6O7L - chains A and D of the 4 polymer chains in the assembly; structure by X-ray diffraction, 2.26 A resolution.

# Chain A
Name: Nitrogenase molybdenum-iron protein alpha chain
From: Azotobacter vinelandii
Notes: EC 1.18.6.1
UniProt: P07328 (NIFD_AZOVI); residues 1-492 here = UniProt positions 1-492
Chain sequence (492 residues; numbered 1 to 492; the number before each row is that of its first residue):
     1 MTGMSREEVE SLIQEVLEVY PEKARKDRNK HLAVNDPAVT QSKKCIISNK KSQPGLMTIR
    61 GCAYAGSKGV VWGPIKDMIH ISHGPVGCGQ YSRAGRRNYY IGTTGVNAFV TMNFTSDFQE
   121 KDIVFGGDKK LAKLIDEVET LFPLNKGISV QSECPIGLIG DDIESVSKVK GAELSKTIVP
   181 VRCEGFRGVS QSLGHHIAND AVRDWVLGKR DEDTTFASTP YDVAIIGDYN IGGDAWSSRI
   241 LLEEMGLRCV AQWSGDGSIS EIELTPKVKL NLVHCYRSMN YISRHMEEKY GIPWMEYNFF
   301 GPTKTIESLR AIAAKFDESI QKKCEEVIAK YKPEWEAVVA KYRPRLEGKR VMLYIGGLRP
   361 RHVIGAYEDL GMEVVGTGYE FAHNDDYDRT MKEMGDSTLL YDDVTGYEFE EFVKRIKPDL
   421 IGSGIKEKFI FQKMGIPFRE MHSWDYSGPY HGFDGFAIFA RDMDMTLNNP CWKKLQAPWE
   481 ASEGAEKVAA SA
Not modelled in the structure: 1-3, 38-41, 481-492
Metal / ion sites: fe(8)-S(7) cluster Fe: Cys62, Cys88, Cys154 (shared with 3 residues of chain B); Fe ion near Cys275 (its only coordinating residue here)
Residues lining bound ligands:
  - fe(8)-S(7) cluster (CLF): Cys62, Tyr64, Pro85, Gly87, Cys88, Tyr91, Glu153, Cys154, Gly185
  - 3-hydroxy-3-carboxy-adipic acid (HCA): Ala65, Gly95, Arg96, Gln191, Gly424, Ile425, Lys426, Glu440, His442
  - ICS (iron-sulfur-molybdenum cluster with interstitial carbon): Val70, Arg96, His195, Tyr229, Ile231, Cys275, Ser278, Ile355, Gly356, Gly357, Leu358, Arg359, Pro360, Glu380, Phe381, Met441, His442
What the authors report for this chain:
  - fe(8)-S(7) cluster coordination: Cys88

# Chain D
Name: Nitrogenase molybdenum-iron protein beta chain
From: Azotobacter vinelandii
Notes: EC 1.18.6.1
UniProt: P07329 (NIFK_AZOVI); residues 1-523 here = UniProt positions 1-523
Chain sequence (523 residues; row label = number of the first residue in the row):
     1 MSQQVDKIKA SYPLFLDQDY KDMLAKKRDG FEEKYPQDKI DEVFQWTTTK EYQELNFQRE
    61 ALTVNPAKAC QPLGAVLCAL GFEKTMPYVH GSQGCVAYFR SYFNRHFREP VSCVSDSMTE
   121 DAAVFGGQQN MKDGLQNCKA TYKPDMIAVS TTCMAEVIGD DLNAFINNSK KEGFIPDEFP
   181 VPFAHTPAFV GSHVTGWDNM FEGIARYFTL KSMDDKVVGS NKKINIVPGF ETYLGNFRVI
   241 KRMLSEMGVG YSLLSDPEEV LDTPADGQFR MYAGGTTQEE MKDAPNALNT VLLQPWHLEK
   301 TKKFVEGTWK HEVPKLNIPM GLDWTDEFLM KVSEISGQPI PASLTKERGR LVDMMTDSHT
   361 WLHGKRFALW GDPDFVMGLV KFLLELGCEP VHILCHNGNK RWKKAVDAIL AASPYGKNAT
   421 VYIGKDLWHL RSLVFTDKPD FMIGNSYGKF IQRDTLHKGK EFEVPLIRIG FPIFDRHHLH
   481 RSTTLGYEGA MQILTTLVNS ILERLDEETR GMQATDYNHD LVR
Not modelled in the structure: 1
Differences from the reference sequence: engineered mutation Ala188 (Ser in P07329)
Metal / ion sites: fe(8)-S(7) cluster Fe: Cys70, Cys95, Cys153 (shared with 3 residues of chain C); Fe ion site 1: Arg108, Glu109 (shared with 2 residues of chain B); Fe ion site 2: Asp353, Asp357 (shared with 2 residues of chain B)
Residues lining bound ligands: fe(8)-S(7) cluster (CLF): Cys70, Pro72, Ser92, Gly94, Cys95, Tyr98, Phe99, Thr152, Cys153, Ala188
What the authors report for this chain:
  - mutagenesis - S188A: unchanged growth in response to diazotrophic growth conditions
  - mutagenesis - S188A: decreased catalytic activity

# Interface between chain A and chain D
Contacting residue pairs (48):
  Arg93(A) - Leu521(D)
  Ala94(A) - Leu521(D)  hydrophobic
  Arg97(A) - Asp520(D)  salt bridge
  Tyr99(A) - Tyr517(D)
  Tyr99(A) - Asn518(D)  hydrogen bond
  Tyr99(A) - Asp520(D)  hydrogen bond
  Tyr100(A) - Tyr517(D)
  Gly102(A) - Gln513(D)
  Thr103(A) - Met512(D)
  Thr103(A) - Gln513(D)  hydrogen bond
  Thr104(A) - Met512(D)
  Asn107(A) - Gln513(D)
  Phe429(A) - Asp357(D)
  Gln432(A) - Thr356(D)
  Gln432(A) - Asp357(D)  hydrogen bond
  Lys433(A) - Asp353(D)  salt bridge
  Arg439(A) - Thr360(D)
  Tyr446(A) - Val522(D)
  Tyr446(A) - Arg523(D)
  Met465(A) - Thr360(D)
  Met465(A) - His363(D)
  Thr466(A) - His359(D)  hydrogen bond
  Asn468(A) - Tyr415(D)
  Asn469(A) - His359(D)
  Asn469(A) - His363(D)
  Pro470(A) - Leu384(D)
  Pro470(A) - Glu385(D)
  Pro470(A) - Tyr415(D)
  Cys471(A) - Thr356(D)
  Trp472(A) - Thr356(D)
  Lys474(A) - Leu322(D)
  Lys474(A) - Asp323(D)  salt bridge
  Lys474(A) - Arg348(D)  hydrogen bond (backbone-side chain)
  Lys474(A) - Val352(D)
  Lys474(A) - Glu385(D)
  Leu475(A) - Arg348(D)
  Leu475(A) - Val352(D)  hydrophobic
  Gln476(A) - Arg348(D)  hydrogen bond (backbone-side chain)
  Ala477(A) - Arg348(D)
  Pro478(A) - Asp326(D)
  Pro478(A) - Met330(D)
  Pro478(A) - Arg348(D)
  Trp479(A) - Asp326(D)
  Trp479(A) - Met330(D)  hydrophobic
  Trp479(A) - Ile340(D)  hydrophobic
  Trp479(A) - Thr345(D)  hydrogen bond
  Trp479(A) - Arg348(D)
  Trp479(A) - Tyr487(D)
Interface residues without a listed pair, chain A (30 interface residues in all): Ile101, Trp236, Lys428
Interface residues without a listed pair, chain D (30 interface residues in all): Met355, Trp361, Gly387, Asp516

# Overview
Chain A and chain D each contribute 30 residues to their interface, with 8 hydrogen bonds and 3 salt bridges.
Polar contacts include Arg97(A)-Asp520(D), Lys433(A)-Asp353(D) and Lys474(A)-Asp323(D). Chain A binds
3-hydroxy-3-carboxy-adipic acid, compound ICS and fe(8)-S(7) cluster. The paper reports that S188A of chain D
reduces catalytic activity; fe(8)-S(7) cluster coordination by Cys88(A).
Here chain A is Nitrogenase molybdenum-iron protein alpha chain and chain D is Nitrogenase molybdenum-iron
protein beta chain, both from Azotobacter vinelandii. Entry 6O7L (Nitrogenase MoFeP mutant S188A from
Azotobacter vinelandii in the dithionite reduced state after redox cycling) was determined by X-ray
diffraction together with 6O7M, 6O7N, 6O7O, 6O7P, 6O7Q, 6O7R and 6O7S from the same study.
